Entry 2IIV (X-ray diffraction, 2.15 A resolution); this record covers chains A and B.

# Chain A (and B)
Molecule: Dipeptidyl peptidase 4 soluble form
Source organism: Homo sapiens
Notes: EC 3.4.14.5; fragment: EXTRACELLULAR DOMAIN (residues 39-766); chain B of this document is another copy of the same molecule, construct and numbering; everything in this record applies to it too
UniProtKB: P27487 (DPP4_HUMAN); residue numbers follow UniProt; this construct covers 39-766
Amino-acid sequence (728 residues; numbered 39 to 766; the number before each row is that of its first residue):
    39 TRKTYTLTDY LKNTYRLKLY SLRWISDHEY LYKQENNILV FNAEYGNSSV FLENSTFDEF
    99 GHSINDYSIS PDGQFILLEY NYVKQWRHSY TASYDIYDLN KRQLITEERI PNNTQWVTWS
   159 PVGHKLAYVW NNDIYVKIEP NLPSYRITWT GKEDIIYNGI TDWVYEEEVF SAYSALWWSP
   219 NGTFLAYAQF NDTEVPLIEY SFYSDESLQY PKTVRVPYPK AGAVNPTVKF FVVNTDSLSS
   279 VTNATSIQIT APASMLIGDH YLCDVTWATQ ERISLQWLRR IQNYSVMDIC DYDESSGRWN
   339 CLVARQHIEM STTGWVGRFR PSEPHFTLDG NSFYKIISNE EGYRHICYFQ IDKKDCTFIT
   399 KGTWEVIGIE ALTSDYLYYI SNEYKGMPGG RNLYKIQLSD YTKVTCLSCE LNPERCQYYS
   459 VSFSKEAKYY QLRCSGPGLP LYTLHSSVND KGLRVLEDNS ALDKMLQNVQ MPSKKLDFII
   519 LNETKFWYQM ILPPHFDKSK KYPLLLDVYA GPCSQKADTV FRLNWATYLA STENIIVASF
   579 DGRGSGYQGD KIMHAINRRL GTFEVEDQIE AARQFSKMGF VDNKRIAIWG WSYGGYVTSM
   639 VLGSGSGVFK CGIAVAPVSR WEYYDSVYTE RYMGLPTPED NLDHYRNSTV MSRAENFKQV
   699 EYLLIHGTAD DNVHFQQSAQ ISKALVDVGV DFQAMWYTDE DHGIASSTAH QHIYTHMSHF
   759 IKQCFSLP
Sequence notes: engineered mutation T39 (Ser in P27487)
UniProt features mapped onto this chain:
  - active site (Charge relay system): S630, D708, H740
  - glycosylation (N-linked (GlcNAc...) asparagine): N85, N92, N150, N219, N229, N281, N321, N520, N685
Cystine bridges: C328-C339, C385-C394, C444-C447, C454-C472, C649-C762
Glycans and other covalent adducts: N-acetylglucosamine (NAG) linked to N85, N150, N219, N229, N281, N321, N520
Ligand contacts: 565 ((3R)-4-[(3R)-3-amino-4-(2,4,5-trifluorophenyl)butanoyl]-3-methyl-1,4-diazepan-2-one): R125, E205, E206, S209, F357, Y547, S630, Y631, V656, W659, Y662, Y666, N710, V711, H740

# Chain A / chain B interface
Pairs across the interface (109; chain A residue first):
  P234(A) with Y248(B)
  L235(A) with Y248(B)
  I236(A) with P249(B)
  E237(A) with S239(B); T251(B), hydrogen bond; R253(B), salt bridge
  Y238(A) with S239(B)
  S239(A) with E237(B); Y238(B)
  Y241(A) with F713(B); Q714(B); A717(B), hydrophobic; Q718(B), hydrogen bond (backbone-side chain)
  S242(A) with Q718(B), hydrogen bond (backbone-side chain); K721(B), hydrogen bond (backbone-side chain)
  D243(A) with Q718(B)
  E244(A) with R658(B), salt bridge; Y661(B), hydrogen bond (backbone-side chain); T687(B); M689(B); Q718(B)
  L246(A) with Y661(B); Q714(B)
  Q247(A) with K258(B); A259(B), hydrogen bond (side chain-backbone); E660(B), hydrogen bond (side chain-backbone); Y661(B); Q714(B), hydrogen bond (backbone-side chain)
  Y248(A) with P234(B); L235(B); Y256(B), hydrogen bond (side chain-backbone); P257(B); K258(B), hydrogen bond (side chain-backbone); A261(B)
  P249(A) with I236(B); Q714(B)
  T251(A) with E237(B), hydrogen bond
  R253(A) with R253(B)
  Y256(A) with Y248(B), hydrogen bond (backbone-side chain)
  P257(A) with Y248(B)
  K258(A) with Q247(B); Y248(B), hydrogen bond (backbone-side chain)
  A259(A) with Q247(B), hydrogen bond (backbone-side chain)
  A261(A) with Y248(B)
  R658(A) with E244(B), salt bridge
  E660(A) with Q247(B), hydrogen bond (backbone-side chain)
  Y661(A) with E244(B), hydrogen bond (side chain-backbone); L246(B); Q247(B)
  T687(A) with E244(B)
  M689(A) with E244(B)
  F713(A) with Y241(B); W734(B), hydrophobic
  Q714(A) with Y241(B); L246(B); Q247(B), hydrogen bond (side chain-backbone); P249(B)
  S716(A) with W734(B)
  A717(A) with Y241(B), hydrophobic; T736(B), hydrogen bond (backbone-side chain)
  Q718(A) with Y241(B), hydrogen bond (side chain-backbone); S242(B), hydrogen bond (side chain-backbone); D243(B); E244(B)
  S720(A) with W734(B), hydrogen bond; T736(B), hydrogen bond
  K721(A) with S242(B), hydrogen bond (side chain-backbone); T736(B); D737(B)
  V724(A) with Y735(B), hydrophobic; T746(B); A747(B); H750(B)
  D725(A) with T746(B), hydrogen bond
  V728(A) with H750(B), hydrogen bond (backbone-side chain)
  D729(A) with H750(B); H754(B), salt bridge; H757(B)
  F730(A) with M733(B); H750(B); H754(B)
  Q731(A) with Q731(B)
  A732(A) with A732(B); W734(B), hydrophobic
  M733(A) with F730(B); A732(B), hydrophobic; W734(B)
  W734(A) with F713(B); S716(B); S720(B), hydrogen bond; A732(B), hydrophobic; M733(B); W734(B)
  Y735(A) with V724(B), hydrophobic
  T736(A) with A717(B), hydrogen bond (side chain-backbone); S720(B), hydrogen bond; K721(B)
  D737(A) with K721(B)
  T746(A) with V724(B); D725(B), hydrogen bond
  A747(A) with V724(B), hydrophobic
  H750(A) with V724(B); V728(B), hydrogen bond (side chain-backbone); D729(B); F730(B)
  H754(A) with D729(B), salt bridge; F730(B); Q731(B)
  H757(A) with D729(B), salt bridge
Other interface residues (no listed pair), chain A (53 interface residues in all): S245, L702, L723
Other interface residues (no listed pair), chain B (52 interface residues in all): S245, L702

# In short
53 residues of chain A and 52 residues of chain B are in contact, with 30 hydrogen bonds and 6 salt bridges.
Polar contacts include E237(A)-R253(B), E244(A)-R658(B) and D729(A)-H754(B). Ligands of chain A: compound 565.
Both chains are Dipeptidyl peptidase 4 soluble form (Homo sapiens). Entry 2IIV (Human dipeptidyl peptidase 4
in complex with a diazepan-2-one inhibitor) was determined by X-ray diffraction together with 2IIT from the
same study.
